Entry 6TFM (X-ray diffraction, 2.34 A resolution); this record covers chain A.

== Chain A ==
Protein: Frizzled-8
From: Mus musculus
UniProtKB: Q61091 (FZD8_MOUSE); numbering as in UniProt (aligned over 28-151)
Amino-acid sequence (138 residues; each row starts with the number of its first residue):
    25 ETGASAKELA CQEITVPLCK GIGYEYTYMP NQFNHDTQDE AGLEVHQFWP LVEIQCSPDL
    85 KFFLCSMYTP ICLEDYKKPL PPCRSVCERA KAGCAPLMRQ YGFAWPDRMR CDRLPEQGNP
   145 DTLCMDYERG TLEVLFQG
Disordered / not traced: 25-32, 154
Sequence notes: expression tag (25-27, 152-162); conflict Glu-49 (Asn in Q61091)
Disulfides: Cys-35/Cys-96, Cys-43/Cys-89, Cys-80/Cys-118, Cys-107/Cys-148, Cys-111/Cys-135
UniProt features mapped onto this chain:
  - region (Wnt-binding): Ile-95 to Tyr-100, Leu-147 to Tyr-151
  - binding site (hexadecanoate): Gln-71 to Ile-78
Reported in the primary citation:
  - conformationally variable residues (loop rearrangement): Arg-137 to Leu-147
  - specificity-determining residues: Tyr-52

== Summary ==
UniProt lists 8 hexadecanoate-binding residues. From the paper: the specificity determinant Tyr-52;
conformational variability at Arg-137.
Chain A is Frizzled-8 (Mus musculus); the structure, Frizzled8 CRD, was determined by X-ray diffraction,
deposited together with 6TFB.
